Entry 4Y78 (X-ray diffraction, 2.80 A resolution); this record covers chains Q and R of the 34 polymer chains in the assembly.

Chain Q:
Protein: Proteasome subunit alpha type-4
From: Saccharomyces cerevisiae (strain ATCC 204508 / S288c)
Notes: EC 3.4.25.1
UniProtKB: P40303 (PSA4_YEAST); residues -1 to 252 here correspond to UniProt positions 1-254 (UniProt number = residue number + 2)
Chain sequence (254 residues; row label = number of the first residue in the row; numbers below 1 keep their minus sign (Met-1 is residue -1)):
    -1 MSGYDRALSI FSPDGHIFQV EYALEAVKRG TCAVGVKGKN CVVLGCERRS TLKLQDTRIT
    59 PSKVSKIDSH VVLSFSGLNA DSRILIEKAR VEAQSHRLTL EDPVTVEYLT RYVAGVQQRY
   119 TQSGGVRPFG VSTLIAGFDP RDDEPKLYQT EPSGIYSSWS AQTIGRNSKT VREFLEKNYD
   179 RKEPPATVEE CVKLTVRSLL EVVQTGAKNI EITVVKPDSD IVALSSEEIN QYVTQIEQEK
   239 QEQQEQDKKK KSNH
Disordered / not traced: -1 to 0, 241-252
Curated features (UniProtKB/Swiss-Prot):
  - modified residue: Thr58 (Phosphothreonine)

Chain R:
Protein: Proteasome subunit alpha type-5
From: Saccharomyces cerevisiae (strain ATCC 204508 / S288c)
Notes: EC 3.4.25.1
UniProtKB: P32379 (PSA5_YEAST); residues -7 to 252 here correspond to UniProt positions 1-260 (UniProt number = residue number + 8)
Chain sequence (260 residues; numbered -7 to 252; the number before each row is that of its first residue; numbers below 1 keep their minus sign (Met-7 is residue -7)):
    -7 MFLTRSEYDR GVSTFSPEGR LFQVEYSLEA IKLGSTAIGI ATKEGVVLGV EKRATSPLLE
    53 SDSIEKIVEI DRHIGCAMSG LTADARSMIE HARTAAVTHN LYYDEDINVE SLTQSVCDLA
   113 LRFGEGASGE ERLMSRPFGV ALLIAGHDAD DGYQLFHAEP SGTFYRYNAK AIGSGSEGAQ
   173 AELLNEWHSS LTLKEAELLV LKILKQVMEE KLDENNAQLS CITKQDGFKI YDNEKTAELI
   233 KELKEKEAAE SPEEADVEMS
Disordered / not traced: -7 to 0, 118-124, 243-252

Interface between chain Q and chain R:
Residue-residue contacts - 64 pairs, chain Q then chain R:
  Asp3(Q) - Glu117(R)
  Arg4(Q) - Asp1(R)  salt bridge
  Arg4(Q) - Glu117(R)
  Ala5(Q) - Val4(R)  hydrophobic
  Ala5(Q) - Glu117(R)
  Ala5(Q) - Ser127(R)
  Ser7(Q) - Ser127(R)
  Ser7(Q) - Arg128(R)
  Ile8(Q) - Asp1(R)
  Ile8(Q) - Gln15(R)
  Phe9(Q) - Gln15(R)
  Phe9(Q) - Tyr18(R)  hydrophobic
  Phe9(Q) - Ser19(R)
  Phe9(Q) - Ala22(R)  hydrophobic
  Phe9(Q) - Leu73(R)  hydrophobic
  Phe9(Q) - Arg128(R)
  Phe9(Q) - Pro129(R)
  Phe9(Q) - Gly131(R)
  Ser10(Q) - Tyr18(R)
  Pro11(Q) - Tyr18(R)  hydrophobic
  Pro11(Q) - Glu21(R)
  Asp12(Q) - Glu21(R)
  Gly13(Q) - Tyr18(R)
  Gly13(Q) - Glu21(R)
  Gly13(Q) - Ala22(R)
  His14(Q) - Leu25(R)
  Ile15(Q) - Leu73(R)  hydrophobic
  Ile15(Q) - Arg128(R)
  Lys35(Q) - Glu52(R)  salt bridge
  Gln116(Q) - Ala75(R)
  Gln116(Q) - Asp76(R)
  Thr119(Q) - Arg128(R)  hydrogen bond (backbone-side chain)
  Gln120(Q) - Met126(R)
  Gln120(Q) - Ser127(R)  hydrogen bond (backbone-backbone)
  Gln120(Q) - Arg128(R)
  Gln120(Q) - Pro129(R)
  Gln120(Q) - Phe130(R)
  Ser121(Q) - Ser127(R)
  Gly122(Q) - Ser127(R)
  Ser151(Q) - Ala75(R)
  Gly152(Q) - Ala75(R)
  Ile153(Q) - Thr74(R)
  Ile153(Q) - Ala75(R)
  Ser155(Q) - Leu51(R)
  Ser155(Q) - Ser55(R)
  Ser156(Q) - Leu51(R)
  Ser156(Q) - Glu52(R)  hydrogen bond (backbone-backbone)
  Ser156(Q) - Ser55(R)  hydrogen bond (backbone-side chain)
  Trp157(Q) - Ser48(R)
  Trp157(Q) - Leu50(R)
  Trp157(Q) - Leu51(R)
  Trp157(Q) - Glu52(R)
  Ser158(Q) - Leu50(R)  hydrogen bond (backbone-backbone)
  Ser158(Q) - Glu52(R)  hydrogen bond
  Ala159(Q) - Leu50(R)
  Leu173(Q) - Leu50(R)  hydrophobic
  Glu174(Q) - Ser48(R)  hydrogen bond
  Glu174(Q) - Pro49(R)
  Glu174(Q) - Leu50(R)
  Tyr177(Q) - Leu50(R)  hydrophobic
  Arg179(Q) - Pro49(R)  hydrogen bond (side chain-backbone)
  Arg179(Q) - Leu50(R)
  Arg179(Q) - Leu51(R)  hydrogen bond (side chain-backbone)
  Arg179(Q) - Glu52(R)
Interface residues without a listed pair, chain Q (32 interface residues in all): Tyr154, Arg170
Interface residues without a listed pair, chain R (29 interface residues in all): Thr47, Ser53, Glu57, Ser79

Summary:
Chain Q and chain R form an interface of 32 and 29 residues respectively; the contacts include 9 hydrogen
bonds and 2 salt bridges. Polar contacts include Arg4(Q)-Asp1(R), Lys35(Q)-Glu52(R) and Thr119(Q)-Arg128(R).
Chain Q is Proteasome subunit alpha type-4 and chain R is Proteasome subunit alpha type-5, both from
Saccharomyces cerevisiae (strain ATCC 204508 / S288c); the structure, Yeast 20S proteasome in complex with
Ac-LAD-ep, was determined by X-ray diffraction together with 4Y69, 4Y6A, 4Y6V, 4Y6Z, 4Y70, 4Y74 and 34 further
entries from the same study.
